Entry 6GTS (X-ray diffraction, 3.36 A resolution); this record covers chains B and C of the 4 polymer chains in the assembly.

== Chain B (and C) ==
Name: DUF1778 domain-containing protein
Source organism: Escherichia coli
Notes: chain C of this document is another copy of the same molecule, construct and numbering; everything in this record applies to it too
UniProtKB: J7QA90 (J7QA90_ECOLX); residue numbers follow UniProt; this construct covers 1-88
Amino-acid sequence (88 residues; row label = number of the first residue in the row):
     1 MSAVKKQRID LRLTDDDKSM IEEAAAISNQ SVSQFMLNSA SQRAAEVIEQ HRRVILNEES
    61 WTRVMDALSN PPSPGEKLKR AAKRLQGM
Not modelled in the structure: 1, 73-88 (chain C: 1-4, 88)

== How chain B and chain C interact ==
Residue-residue contacts - 62 pairs, chain B then chain C:
  Val-4(B) / Thr-14(C)
  Lys-5(B) / Leu-13(C)
  Lys-5(B) / Thr-14(C)
  Lys-6(B) / Arg-12(C)
  Lys-6(B) / Leu-13(C)
  Gln-7(B) / Arg-12(C)
  Gln-7(B) / Leu-13(C)  hydrogen bond (backbone-backbone)
  Gln-7(B) / Asp-15(C)
  Gln-7(B) / Lys-18(C)
  Arg-8(B) / Leu-11(C)
  Arg-8(B) / Arg-12(C)
  Ile-9(B) / Asp-10(C)
  Ile-9(B) / Leu-11(C)  hydrogen bond (backbone-backbone)
  Ile-9(B) / Leu-13(C)  hydrophobic
  Ile-9(B) / Lys-18(C)
  Asp-10(B) / Ile-9(C)
  Asp-10(B) / Asp-10(C)
  Leu-11(B) / Arg-8(C)
  Leu-11(B) / Ile-9(C)  hydrogen bond (backbone-backbone)
  Leu-11(B) / Ser-33(C)
  Leu-11(B) / Met-36(C)  hydrophobic
  Arg-12(B) / Gln-7(C)
  Arg-12(B) / Arg-8(C)
  Leu-13(B) / Lys-5(C)  hydrogen bond (backbone-backbone)
  Leu-13(B) / Lys-6(C)  hydrogen bond (backbone-backbone)
  Leu-13(B) / Gln-7(C)  hydrogen bond (backbone-backbone)
  Leu-13(B) / Leu-37(C)  hydrophobic
  Thr-14(B) / Lys-5(C)  hydrogen bond (side chain-backbone)
  Asp-15(B) / Gln-7(C)
  Lys-18(B) / Gln-7(C)
  Lys-18(B) / Ile-9(C)
  Met-20(B) / Ala-44(C)
  Met-20(B) / Ile-48(C)  hydrophobic
  Ala-24(B) / Ala-44(C)
  Ala-24(B) / Val-47(C)  hydrophobic
  Ala-24(B) / Ile-48(C)  hydrophobic
  Ile-27(B) / Val-47(C)  hydrophobic
  Ser-33(B) / Asp-10(C)
  Ser-33(B) / Leu-11(C)
  Phe-35(B) / Ala-40(C)
  Phe-35(B) / Ala-44(C)  hydrophobic
  Met-36(B) / Leu-11(C)  hydrophobic
  Met-36(B) / Ala-40(C)  hydrophobic
  Leu-37(B) / Leu-13(C)  hydrophobic
  Leu-37(B) / Asp-17(C)
  Leu-37(B) / Ile-21(C)  hydrophobic
  Ser-39(B) / Ser-39(C)
  Ser-39(B) / Ala-40(C)
  Ala-40(B) / Phe-35(C)
  Ala-40(B) / Ser-39(C)
  Ser-41(B) / Asp-17(C)
  Arg-43(B) / Phe-35(C)
  Arg-43(B) / Ser-39(C)
  Arg-43(B) / Gln-42(C)
  Ala-44(B) / Met-20(C)
  Ala-44(B) / Ala-24(C)
  Ala-44(B) / Phe-35(C)  hydrophobic
  Val-47(B) / Ala-24(C)  hydrophobic
  Val-47(B) / Ile-27(C)
  Val-47(B) / Phe-35(C)  hydrophobic
  Ile-48(B) / Glu-23(C)
  His-51(B) / Ile-27(C)
Also at the interface, not in a pair above, chain B (34 interface residues in all): Ile-21, Glu-23, Ser-28, Val-32, Gln-42, Ala-45
Also at the interface, not in a pair above, chain C (33 interface residues in all): Asp-16, Ser-28, Val-32, Ser-41, Arg-43

== Summary ==
Chain B and chain C form an interface of 34 and 33 residues respectively; the contacts include 7 hydrogen
bonds. Polar contacts include Thr-14(B)/Lys-5(C), Gln-7(B)/Leu-13(C) and Ile-9(B)/Leu-11(C).
Both chains are DUF1778 domain-containing protein (Escherichia coli). Entry 6GTS (Structure of the AtaT-AtaR
complex bound DNA) was determined by X-ray diffraction, deposited together with 6GTO, 6GTP, 6GTQ and 6GTR.
